6DMH - chain A; structure by X-ray diffraction, 1.30 A resolution.

# Chain A
Name: Beta-lactamase
Organism: Serratia fonticola
Notes: EC 3.5.2.6
UniProtKB: Q6JP75 (Q6JP75_SERFO); the construct lacks a stretch of the UniProt sequence and is renumbered around it, so the offset changes along the chain: 22-57 = UniProt 27-62; 59-140 = UniProt 63-144; 141-252 = UniProt 146-257; 254-292 = UniProt 258-296
Amino-acid sequence (270 residues; each row starts with the number of its first residue; note: 2 numbers in that range are skipped by the numbering (no residue carries them; nothing is unmodelled there)):
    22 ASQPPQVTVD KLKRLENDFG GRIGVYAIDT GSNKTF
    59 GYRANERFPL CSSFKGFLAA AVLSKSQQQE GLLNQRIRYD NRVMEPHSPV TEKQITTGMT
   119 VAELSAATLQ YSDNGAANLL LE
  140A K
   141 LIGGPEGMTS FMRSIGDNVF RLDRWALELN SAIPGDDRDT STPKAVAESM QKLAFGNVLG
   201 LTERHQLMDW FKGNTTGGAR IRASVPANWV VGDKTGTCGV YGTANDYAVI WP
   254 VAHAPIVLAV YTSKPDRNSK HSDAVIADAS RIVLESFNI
Disulfides: Cys69-Cys238
Modified / non-standard residues: Arg100 (N-omega-hydroxy-L-arginine; HAR)
Sequence notes: engineered mutation Ala166 (Glu171 in Q6JP75); conflict Ala255 (Gly259 in Q6JP75), Arg270 (Lys274 in Q6JP75)
Residues lining bound ligands: Meropenem, bound form (MER; (4R,5S)-3-{[(3S,5S)-5-(dimethylcarbamoyl)pyrrolidin-3-yl]sulfanyl}-5-[(2S,3R)-3-hydroxy-1-oxobutan-2-yl]-4-methyl-4,5-d ihydro-1H-pyrrole-2-carboxylic acid): Cys69, Ser70, Lys73, His105, Ser130, Asn132, Ala166, Asn170, Thr216, Arg220, Lys234, Thr235, Gly236, Thr237, Cys238

# Summary
Ligands of chain A: Meropenem, bound form.
Chain A is Beta-lactamase (Serratia fonticola); the structure, A multiconformer ligand model of acylenzyme
intermediate of meropenem bound to an SFC-1 E166A mutant, was determined by X-ray diffraction together with
6DMG, 6DMI, 6DMJ, 6DMK and 6DML from the same study.
